Entry 2CP4 (X-ray diffraction, 2.10 A resolution); this record covers chain A.

== Chain A ==
Name: Cytochrome P450-cam
Organism: Pseudomonas putida
Notes: EC 1.14.15.1
UniProt: P00183 (CPXA_PSEPU); residue numbers follow UniProt; this construct covers 1-414
Amino-acid sequence (414 residues; numbered 1 to 414; the number before each row is that of its first residue):
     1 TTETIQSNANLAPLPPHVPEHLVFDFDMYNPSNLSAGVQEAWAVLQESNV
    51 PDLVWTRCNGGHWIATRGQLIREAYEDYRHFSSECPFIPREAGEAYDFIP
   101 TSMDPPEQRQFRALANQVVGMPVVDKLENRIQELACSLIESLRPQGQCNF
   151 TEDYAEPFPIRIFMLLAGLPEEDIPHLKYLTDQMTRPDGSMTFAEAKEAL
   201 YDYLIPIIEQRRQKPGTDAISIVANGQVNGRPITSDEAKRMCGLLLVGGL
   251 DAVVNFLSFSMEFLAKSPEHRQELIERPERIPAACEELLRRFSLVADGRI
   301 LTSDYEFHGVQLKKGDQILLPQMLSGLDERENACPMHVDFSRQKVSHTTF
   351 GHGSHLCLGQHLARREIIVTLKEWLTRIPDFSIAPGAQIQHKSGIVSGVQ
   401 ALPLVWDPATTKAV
Disordered / not traced: 1-9
Differences from the reference sequence: conflict Ala252 (Thr in P00183)
Ion coordination: heme Fe near Cys357 (its only coordinating residue here)
Ligand contacts:
  - camphor (CAM): Phe87, Tyr96, Phe98, Thr101, Thr185, Leu244, Val247, Gly248, Val295, Asp297, Ile395, Val396
  - heme (HEM): Tyr75, Pro100, Thr101, Gln108, Arg112, Val119, Phe163, Leu244, Leu245, Gly248, Gly249, Ala252, Val253, Phe256, Leu289, Leu294, Val295, Asp297, Arg299, Gln322, Thr349, Phe350, Gly351, Ser354, His355, Leu356, Cys357, Leu358, Gly359, Leu362, Ala363

== Overview ==
Bound to chain A: heme and camphor.
Chain A is Cytochrome P450-cam (Pseudomonas putida); the structure, Crystal structure of the cytochrome
P450-cam active site mutant thr252ala, was determined by X-ray diffraction together with 3CP4 and 4CP4 from
the same study.
